PDB entry 2XYV | X-ray diffraction, 2.06 A resolution | chains A and B

[Chain A]
Name: Putative 2'-O-methyl transferase
From: Sars coronavirus
Notes: EC 2.1.1.-
UniProt: P0C6X7 (R1AB_CVHSA); residues 1-292 here correspond to UniProt positions 6776-7067 (UniProt number = residue number + 6775)
Chain sequence (292 residues; row label = number of the first residue in the row):
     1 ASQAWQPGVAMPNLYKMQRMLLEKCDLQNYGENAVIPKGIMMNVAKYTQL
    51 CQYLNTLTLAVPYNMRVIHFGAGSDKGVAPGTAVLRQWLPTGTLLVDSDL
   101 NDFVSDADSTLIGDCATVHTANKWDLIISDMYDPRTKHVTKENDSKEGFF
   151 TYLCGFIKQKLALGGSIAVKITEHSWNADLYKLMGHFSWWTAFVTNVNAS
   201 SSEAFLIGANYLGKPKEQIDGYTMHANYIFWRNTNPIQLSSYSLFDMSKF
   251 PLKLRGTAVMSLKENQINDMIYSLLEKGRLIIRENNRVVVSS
Not modelled in the structure: 1, 135-140
Ion coordination: Na+ site 1: Gly-164, Ser-166; Na+ site 2 near Thr-172 (its only coordinating residue here); Na+ site 3 near Asp-220 (its only coordinating residue here)
Small-molecule neighbours: S-adenosylhomocysteine (SAH): Asn-43, Tyr-47, Gly-71, Ala-72, Gly-73, Ser-74, Ala-79, Pro-80, Gly-81, Asp-99, Leu-100, Gly-113, Asp-114, Cys-115, Asp-130, Met-131, Tyr-132, Asp-133, Phe-149
UniProt features mapped onto this chain:
  - active site: Lys-46, Asp-130, Lys-170, Glu-203
From the paper describing this entry:
  - catalytic residues: Lys-46, Asp-130, Lys-170, Glu-203 (proposed by the authors, not directly observed)
  - mutagenesis - K46A, T58E, V78A, D99A, V104A, D130A, K170A, E203A, L244A, M247A: abolished catalytic activity
  - mutagenesis - Y30A, Y30F, I40A, M41A, N43A, V44A, K46A, T48A, T58A, T58N, G73A, Q87A, D106A, D130A, Y132A, K170A, S188A, E203A: unchanged binding to Putative 2'-O-methyl transferase (chain A)
  - mutagenesis - Y30A, Y30F, I40A, M41A, N43A, V44A, T48A, T58A, T58N, G73A, Q87A, D106A, Y132A, S188A: decreased catalytic activity
  - mutagenesis - T58E: decreased binding to Putative 2'-O-methyl transferase (chain A)

[Chain B]
Name: Non-structural protein 10
From: Sars coronavirus
UniProt: P0C6X7 (R1AB_CVHSA); residues 10-131 here correspond to UniProt positions 4240-4361 (UniProt number = residue number + 4230)
Chain sequence (122 residues; numbered 10 to 131; the number before each row is that of its first residue):
    10 NSTVLSFCAFAVDPAKAYKDYLASGGQPITNCVKMLCTHTGTGQAITVTP
    60 EANMDQESFGGASCCLYCRCHIDHPNPKGFCDLKGKFVQIPTTCANDPVG
   110 FTLRNTVCTVCGMWKGYGCSCD
Not modelled in the structure: 10, 86-89, 130-131
Construct notes: engineered mutation Phe-96 (Tyr4326 in P0C6X7)
Ion coordination: Zn2+ site 1: Cys-74, Cys-77, His-83, Cys-90; Zn2+ site 2: Cys-117, Cys-120, Cys-128
UniProt features mapped onto this chain:
  - zinc finger: Cys-74 to Cys-90, Cys-117 to Cys-130
  - binding site (Zn(2+)): Cys-74, Cys-77, His-83, Cys-90, Cys-117, Cys-120, Cys-128, Cys-130
From the paper describing this entry:
  - mutagenesis - G69A, H80A: unchanged binding to Putative 2'-O-methyl transferase (chain A)

[How chain A and chain B interact]
Contacting residue pairs - 44 pairs, chain A then chain B:
  Lys-38(A) with Lys-43(B), hydrogen bond (backbone-side chain)
  Gly-39(A) with Lys-43(B)
  Ile-40(A) with Lys-43(B); Met-44(B); Leu-45(B), hydrophobic
  Met-41(A) with Asn-40(B); Cys-41(B)
  Val-44(A) with Val-42(B), hydrophobic; Lys-43(B)
  Thr-48(A) with Leu-45(B)
  Lys-76(A) with Asn-40(B)
  Val-78(A) with Asn-40(B); Val-42(B), hydrophobic; Ser-72(B); Arg-78(B)
  Pro-80(A) with Val-42(B), hydrophobic
  Ala-83(A) with Val-42(B), hydrophobic; Met-44(B); Phe-96(B)
  Val-84(A) with Met-44(B)
  Arg-86(A) with Gly-94(B); Phe-96(B)
  Gln-87(A) with Met-44(B); Leu-45(B), hydrogen bond (side chain-backbone); Pro-59(B); Phe-96(B)
  Thr-91(A) with Val-57(B)
  Asp-102(A) with His-80(B), salt bridge
  Val-104(A) with Cys-77(B); Arg-78(B); His-80(B)
  Ser-105(A) with Ala-71(B); Lys-93(B), hydrogen bond (backbone-side chain)
  Asp-106(A) with Gly-69(B); Gly-70(B), hydrogen bond (side chain-backbone); Ala-71(B), hydrogen bond (side chain-backbone); Lys-93(B); Gly-94(B), hydrogen bond (side chain-backbone); Lys-95(B)
  Ala-107(A) with Lys-93(B)
  Leu-244(A) with Leu-45(B), hydrophobic
  Met-247(A) with Leu-45(B); Thr-47(B)
  Ser-248(A) with Thr-47(B)
Other interface residues (no listed pair), chain A (24 interface residues in all): Ala-45, Phe-103
Other interface residues (no listed pair), chain B (23 interface residues in all): Cys-46, Thr-58, Leu-92
The authors on this interface:
  - hot spots on chain A (mutagenesis) - V78A, V104A, L244A, M247A: abolished binding to Non-structural protein 10 (chain B)
  - interface residues, chain B: Phe-96(B)
  - hot spots on chain B (mutagenesis) - N40A: decreased binding to Putative 2'-O-methyl transferase (chain A)
  - hot spots on chain B (mutagenesis) - L45A: abolished binding to Putative 2'-O-methyl transferase (chain A)

[Summary]
The interface between chain A and chain B involves 24 residues on one side and 23 on the other; the contacts
include 6 hydrogen bonds and 1 salt bridge. Among the polar pairs are Asp-102(A)/His-80(B),
Lys-38(A)/Lys-43(B) and Gln-87(A)/Leu-45(B). The paper reports catalytic residues Lys-46(A), Asp-130(A) and
Lys-170(A) among others; Y30A, Y30F and I40A of chain A, among others, reduce catalytic activity; 28
substitutions were tested in all.
Here chain A is Putative 2'-O-methyl transferase and chain B is Non-structural protein 10, both from Sars
coronavirus. Entry 2XYV (Crystal structure of the nsp16 nsp10 SARS coronavirus complex) was determined by
X-ray diffraction together with 2XYR and 2XYQ from the same study.
